8PKV - chain A; structure by X-ray diffraction, 1.55 A resolution.

[Chain A]
Molecule: Kelch-like ECH-associated protein 1
From: Homo sapiens
Reference sequence: Q14145 (KEAP1_HUMAN); residues 312-623 here = UniProt positions 312-623
Chain sequence (316 residues; each row starts with the number of its first residue):
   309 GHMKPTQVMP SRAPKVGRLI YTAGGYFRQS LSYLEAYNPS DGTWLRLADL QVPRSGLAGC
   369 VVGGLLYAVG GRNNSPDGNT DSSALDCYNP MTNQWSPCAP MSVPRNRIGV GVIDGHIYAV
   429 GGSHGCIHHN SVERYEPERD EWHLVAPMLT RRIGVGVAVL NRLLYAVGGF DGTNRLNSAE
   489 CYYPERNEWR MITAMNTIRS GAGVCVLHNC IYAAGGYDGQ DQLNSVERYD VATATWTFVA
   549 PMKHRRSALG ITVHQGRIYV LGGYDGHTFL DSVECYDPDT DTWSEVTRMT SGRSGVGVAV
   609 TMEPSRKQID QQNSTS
Disordered / not traced: 309-323, 616-624
Differences from the reference sequence: expression tag (309-311, 624); conflict Ser319 (Cys in Q14145), Ala540 (Glu in Q14145), Ala542 (Glu in Q14145), Ser613 (Cys in Q14145), Ser622 (Cys in Q14145)
Swiss-Prot annotation at these positions:
  - site: Cys434 (Sensor for electrophilic agents)
  - modified residue: Cys434 (S-cGMP-cysteine)
  - natural variant: Gly333 (G333C: In a NSCLC cell line), Gly350 (G350S: In a NSCLC cell line), Gly364 (G364C: In a lung adenocarcinoma cell line), Gly430 (G430C: In a lung adenocarcinoma patient), Ala522 (A522V: In a breast cancer sample)
  - mutagenesis: Tyr334 (Y334A: Loss of interaction with NFE2L2/NRF2. Strongly reduces repression of NFE2L2/NRF2-dependent gene expression. Loss of interaction with PGAM5), Arg380 (R380A: Loss of interaction with NFE2L2/NRF2. Abolishes repression of NFE2L2/NRF2-dependent gene expression. Impaired interaction with SQSTM1/p62), Asn382 (N382A: Loss of interaction with NFE2L2/NRF2. Strongly reduces repression of NFE2L2/NRF2-dependent gene expression. Impaired interaction with SQSTM1/p62), Arg415 (R415A: Loss of interaction with NFE2L2/NRF2. Abolishes repression of NFE2L2/NRF2-dependent gene expression. Loss of interaction with PGAM5. Does not affect interaction with SQSTM1/p62), His436 (H436A: Loss of interaction with NFE2L2/NRF2. Abolishes repression of NFE2L2/NRF2-dependent gene expression. Does not affect interaction with SQSTM1/p62), Phe478 (F478A: Abolishes repression of NFE2L2/NRF2-dependent gene expression), Arg483 (R483A: Loss of interaction with NFE2L2/NRF2. Abolishes repression of NFE2L2/NRF2-dependent gene expression. Loss of interaction with PGAM5. Does not affect interaction with SQSTM1/p62), Tyr525 (Y525A: Loss of interaction with NFE2L2/NRF2. Strongly reduces repression of NFE2L2/NRF2-dependent gene expression. Abolishes interaction with SQSTM1/p62), Tyr572 (Y572A: Loss of interaction with NFE2L2/NRF2. Strongly reduces repression of NFE2L2/NRF2-dependent gene expression. Loss of interaction with PGAM5. Abolishes interaction with SQSTM1/p62), Lys615 (K615R: Decreases binding to PGCKA1. Increases protein half-life)

[In short]
From UniProt: 10 mutagenesis sites.
Chain A is Kelch-like ECH-associated protein 1 (Homo sapiens); the structure, Kelch domain of KEAP1 in complex
with a ortho-dimethylbenzene linked cyclic peptide 4 (ortho-WRCDPETGEC), was determined by X-ray diffraction
together with 8PKU, 8PKW and 8PKX from the same study.
